Entry 7WM4 (electron microscopy, 3.20 A resolution); this record covers chains F and A of the 6 polymer chains in the assembly.

[Chain F]
Molecule: Toll-like receptor 3
Source organism: Mus musculus
UniProt: Q99MB1 (TLR3_MOUSE); residue numbers follow UniProt; this construct covers 26-705
Sequence (680 residues; each row starts with the number of its first residue):
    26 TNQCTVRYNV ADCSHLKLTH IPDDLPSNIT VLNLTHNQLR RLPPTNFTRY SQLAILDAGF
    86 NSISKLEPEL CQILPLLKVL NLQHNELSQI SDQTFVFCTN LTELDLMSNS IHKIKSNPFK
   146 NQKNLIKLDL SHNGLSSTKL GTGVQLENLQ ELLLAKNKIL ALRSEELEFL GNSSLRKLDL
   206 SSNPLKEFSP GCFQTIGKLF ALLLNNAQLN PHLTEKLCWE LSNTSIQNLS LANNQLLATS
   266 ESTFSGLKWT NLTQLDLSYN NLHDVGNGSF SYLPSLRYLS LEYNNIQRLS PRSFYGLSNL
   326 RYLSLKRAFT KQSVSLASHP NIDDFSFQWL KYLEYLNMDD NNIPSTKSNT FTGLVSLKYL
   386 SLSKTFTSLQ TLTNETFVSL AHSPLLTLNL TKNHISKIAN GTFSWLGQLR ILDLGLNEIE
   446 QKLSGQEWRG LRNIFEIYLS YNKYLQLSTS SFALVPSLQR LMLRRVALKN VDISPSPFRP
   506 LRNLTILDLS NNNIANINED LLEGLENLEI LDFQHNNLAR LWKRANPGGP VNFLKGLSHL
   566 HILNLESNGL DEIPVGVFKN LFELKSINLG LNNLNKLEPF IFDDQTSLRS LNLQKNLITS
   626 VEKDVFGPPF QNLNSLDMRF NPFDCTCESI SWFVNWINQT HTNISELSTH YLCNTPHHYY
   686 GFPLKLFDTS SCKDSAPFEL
Disordered / not traced: 26-27, 548-550, 699-705
UniProt features mapped onto this chain:
  - glycosylation (N-linked (GlcNAc...) asparagine): Asn53, Asn58, Asn71, Asn125, Asn197, Asn248, Asn253, Asn276, Asn292, Asn399, Asn414, Asn425, Asn508, Asn663, Asn668
Disulfide bonds: Cys29-Cys38, Cys96-Cys123, Cys650-Cys678, Cys652-Cys697
Covalent attachments: N-acetylglucosamine (NAG) linked to Asn71, Asn197, Asn248, Asn253, Asn276, Asn292, Asn399, Asn414, Asn425, Asn508
From the paper describing this entry:
  - mutagenesis - N542A: decreased signaling

[Chain A]
Molecule: 81-nt RNA strand
Sequence (81 nucleotides; row label = number of the first residue in the row):
     5 AAAAAAAAAA AAAAAAAAAA AAAAAAAAAA AAAAAAAAAA AUUUUUUUUU UUUUUUUUUU
    65 UUUUUUUUUU UUUUUUUUUU U

[Chain F / chain A interface]
Residue-residue contacts - 22 pairs, chain F then chain A:
  His40(F) - A11(A)  salt bridge to the phosphate
  Lys42(F) - A11(A)  hydrogen bond to the phosphate
  Lys42(F) - A12(A)  salt bridge to the phosphate
  His61(F) - A10(A)  phosphate contact
  His61(F) - A11(A)  phosphate contact
  Asn62(F) - A10(A)  hydrogen bond to the sugar
  Asn62(F) - A11(A)  phosphate contact
  Gln63(F) - A10(A)  hydrogen bond to the sugar
  Gln63(F) - A11(A)  hydrogen bond to the sugar
  Phe85(F) - A9(A)  hydrogen bond to the sugar
  Phe85(F) - A10(A)  phosphate contact
  Asn86(F) - A9(A)  hydrogen bond to the sugar
  Ser87(F) - A9(A)  hydrogen bond to the base
  His109(F) - A9(A)  hydrogen bond to the sugar
  Glu111(F) - A8(A)  base contact
  Glu111(F) - A9(A)  base contact
  Ala520(F) - A32(A)  hydrogen bond to the sugar
  Asn542(F) - A31(A)  base contact
  Arg545(F) - A32(A)  hydrogen bond to the sugar
  Arg545(F) - A33(A)  hydrogen bond to the sugar
  Lys620(F) - A23(A)  phosphate contact
  Lys620(F) - A24(A)  phosphate contact
Other interface residues (no listed pair), chain F (18 interface residues in all): Leu64, Asn110, Asn518, Asn521

[Summary]
Chain F and chain A form an interface of 18 and 10 residues respectively, with 11 hydrogen bonds and 2 salt
bridges. Polar pairs include Ser87(F)-A9(A), Asn62(F)-A10(A) and Gln63(F)-A10(A). N-acetylglucosamine is
covalently linked to Asn71(F), Asn197(F), Asn248(F), Asn253(F), Asn276(F) and Asn292(F) and 4 more. The paper
reports that N542A of chain F reduces signaling.
Here chain F is Toll-like receptor 3 (Mus musculus) and chain A is an 81-nt RNA strand. Entry 7WM4 (Cryo-EM
structure of tetrameric TLR3 in complex with dsRNA (90 bp)) was determined by electron microscopy.
